2HWW - chain A; structure by X-ray diffraction, 1.80 A resolution.

# Chain A
Name: Telomerase-binding protein EST1A
From: Homo sapiens
Notes: fragment: PIN Domain
UniProtKB: Q86US8 (EST1A_HUMAN); numbering as in UniProt (aligned over 1239-1419)
Sequence (181 residues; numbered 1239 to 1419; the number before each row is that of its first residue):
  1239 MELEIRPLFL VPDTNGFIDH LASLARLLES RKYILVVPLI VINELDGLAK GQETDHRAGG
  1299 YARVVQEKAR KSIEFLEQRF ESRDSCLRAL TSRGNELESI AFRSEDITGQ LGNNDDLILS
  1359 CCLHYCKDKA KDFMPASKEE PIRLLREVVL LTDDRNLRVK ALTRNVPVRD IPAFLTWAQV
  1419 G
Not modelled in the structure: 1290-1295, 1344-1350, 1373-1379, 1419
UniProt features mapped onto this chain:
  - binding site (Mn(2+)): Asp1251, Asp1353, Asp1392
  - mutagenesis: Asp1251 (D1251A: Impaired nonsense-mediated RNA decay; D1251N: Loss of endonuclease activity and nonsense-mediated RNA decay; when associated with N-1392), Asp1353 (D1353A: Abolishes RNase activity), Asp1392 (D1392A: Impaired nonsense-mediated RNA decay; when associated with A-1251; D1392N: Loss of endonuclease activity and nonsense-mediated RNA decay; when associated with N-1251)
Reported in the primary citation:
  - catalytic residues: Asp1251, Asp1353, Asp1392
  - mutagenesis - D1353A: decreased catalytic activity

# In short
UniProt lists 3 Mn2+-binding residues and 3 mutagenesis sites. From the paper: catalytic residues Asp1251,
Asp1353 and Asp1392; D1353A reduces catalytic activity.
Chain A is Telomerase-binding protein EST1A (Homo sapiens); the structure, Structure of PIN domain of human
SMG6, was determined by X-ray diffraction, deposited together with 2HWX and 2HWY.
